Entry 1WNU (X-ray diffraction, 2.80 A resolution); this record covers chains A and B.

# Chain A (and B)
Name: alanyl-tRNA synthetase
From: Pyrococcus horikoshii
Notes: chain B of this document is another copy of the same molecule, construct and numbering; everything in this record applies to it too
UniProt: O58307 (O58307_PYRHO); numbering as in UniProt (aligned over 1-157)
Amino-acid sequence (165 residues; numbered 1 to 165; the number before each row is that of its first residue):
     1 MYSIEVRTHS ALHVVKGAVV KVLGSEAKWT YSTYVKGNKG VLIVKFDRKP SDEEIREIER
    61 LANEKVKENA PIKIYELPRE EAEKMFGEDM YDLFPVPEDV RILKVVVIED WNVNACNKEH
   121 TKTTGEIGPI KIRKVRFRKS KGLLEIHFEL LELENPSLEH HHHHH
Disordered / not traced: 155-165 (chain B: 153-165)
Construct notes: modified residue (1, 85, 90); expression tag (158-165)
Modified positions: Mse1 (selenomethionine; parent Met); Mse85 (selenomethionine; parent Met); Mse90 (selenomethionine; parent Met)
Metal / ion sites: Zn2+: His9, His13, Cys116, His120
Residues lining bound ligands: serine (SER): His9, Leu12, His13, Lys16, Thr30, Thr33, Leu42, Asp92, Asn114, Cys116
Curated features (UniProtKB/Swiss-Prot):
  - binding site (Zn(2+)): His9, His13, Cys116, His120
  - mutagenesis: Thr30 (T30V: Significant deacylation of correctly charged L-alanyl-tRNA(Ala) occurs)
From the paper describing this entry:
  - Zn2+ coordination: His9, His13, Cys116, His120
  - binding site for serine: His13, Lys16, Thr30, Thr33, Asp92, Asn112, Asn114, Cys116
  - specificity-determining residues: Thr30
  - mutagenesis - T30V: increased catalytic activity on Ala-tRNAAla
  - mutagenesis - T30V: unchanged catalytic activity on Ser-tRNAAla
  - self-association interface (contacts with another copy of this molecule); pairs are residue here / residue on that copy: Trp29-Ser140 (hydrogen bond), Tyr31-Leu93 (hydrogen bond), Lys141-Leu93 (hydrogen bond), Tyr31, Leu93, Phe94

# How chain A and chain B interact
Residue-residue contacts (20; chain A residue first):
  Lys28(A) with Ser140(B)
  Trp29(A) with Ser140(B), hydrogen bond; Lys141(B)
  Tyr31(A) with Leu93(B), hydrogen bond (side chain-backbone); Phe94(B), hydrophobic; Pro95(B)
  Lys45(A) with Lys141(B)
  Glu88(A) with Ser140(B), hydrogen bond
  Asp92(A) with Lys141(B)
  Leu93(A) with Tyr31(B), hydrogen bond (backbone-side chain); Lys141(B), hydrogen bond (backbone-side chain)
  Phe94(A) with Phe94(B), hydrophobic
  Pro95(A) with Tyr31(B)
  Ser140(A) with Glu26(B); Lys28(B); Trp29(B)
  Lys141(A) with Trp29(B); Lys45(B); Asp92(B), hydrogen bond (side chain-backbone); Leu93(B), hydrogen bond (side chain-backbone)
Other interface residues (no listed pair), chain A (12 interface residues in all): Glu26

# Overview
12 residues of chain A and 11 residues of chain B are in contact; the contacts include 7 hydrogen bonds. Polar
contacts include Trp29(A)-Ser140(B), Tyr31(A)-Leu93(B) and Glu88(A)-Ser140(B). Bound to chain A: serine. The
paper reports a binding site for serine at His13(A), Lys16(A) and Thr30(A) among others; T30V of chain A
increases catalytic activity on Ala-tRNAAla.
Chain A and chain B are both alanyl-tRNA synthetase (Pyrococcus horikoshii); the structure, Structure of
Archaeal Trans-Editing Protein AlaX in complex with L-serine, was determined by X-ray diffraction, deposited
together with 1WXO and 1V7O.
